Entry 4IPC (X-ray diffraction, 1.22 A resolution); this record covers chain A.

== Chain A ==
Name: Replication protein A 70 kDa DNA-binding subunit
Source organism: Homo sapiens
Reference sequence: P27694 (RFA1_HUMAN); numbering as in UniProt (aligned over 1-120)
Chain sequence (123 residues; each row starts with the number of its first residue; numbers below 1 keep their minus sign (Gly-2 is residue -2)):
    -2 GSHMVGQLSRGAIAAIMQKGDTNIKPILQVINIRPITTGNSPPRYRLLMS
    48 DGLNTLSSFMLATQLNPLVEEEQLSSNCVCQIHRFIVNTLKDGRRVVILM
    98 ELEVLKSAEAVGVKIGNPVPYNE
Differences from the reference sequence: expression tag (-2 to 0); engineered mutation Arg7 (Glu in P27694)
Swiss-Prot annotation at these positions:
  - modified residue: Met1 (N-acetylmethionine)
  - cross-link (Glycyl lysine isopeptide (Lys-Gly)): Lys22 (interchain with G-Cter in ubiquitin), Lys88 (interchain with G-Cter in ubiquitin)
  - mutagenesis: Arg41 (R41E: Loss of HELB-binding; when associated with E-43), Arg43 (R43E: Loss of HELB-binding; when associated with E-41)

== In short ==
UniProt lists 2 mutagenesis sites.
Chain A is Replication protein A 70 kDa DNA-binding subunit (Homo sapiens); the structure, Structure of the
N-terminal domain of RPA70, E7R mutant, was determined by X-ray diffraction (same publication as 4IPD, 4IPG
and 4IPH).
